Entry 3LZG (X-ray diffraction, 2.60 A resolution); this record covers chains C and D of the 6 polymer chains in the assembly.

== Chain C ==
Name: Hemagglutinin, HA1 SUBUNIT
Organism: Influenza A virus
Notes: fragment: Ectodomain HA1, residues 18-344
Reference sequence: C3W5S1 (C3W5S1_I09A0); the construct lacks a stretch of the UniProt sequence, so the offset changes along the chain: 11-55 = UniProt 18-62; 56-83 = UniProt 64-91; 84-90 = UniProt 93-99; 91-116 = UniProt 101-126; 3 more segments
Sequence (329 residues; row label = number of the first residue in the row; a row labelled like 116A-116C holds insertion residues (116A, then the next letters in order)):
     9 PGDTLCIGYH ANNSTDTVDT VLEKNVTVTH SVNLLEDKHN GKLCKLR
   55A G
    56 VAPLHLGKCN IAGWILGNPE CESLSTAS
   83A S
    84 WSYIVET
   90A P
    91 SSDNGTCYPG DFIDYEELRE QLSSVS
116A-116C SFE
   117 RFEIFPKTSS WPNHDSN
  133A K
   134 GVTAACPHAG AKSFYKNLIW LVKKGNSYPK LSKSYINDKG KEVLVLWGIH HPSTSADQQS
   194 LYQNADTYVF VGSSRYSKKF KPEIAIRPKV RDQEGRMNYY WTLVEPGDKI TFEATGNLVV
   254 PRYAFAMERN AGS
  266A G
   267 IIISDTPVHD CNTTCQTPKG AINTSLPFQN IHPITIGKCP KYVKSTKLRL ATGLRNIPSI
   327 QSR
Unresolved in the structure: 9-10, 326-329
Construct notes: expression tag (9-10)
Cystine bridges: Cys-52/Cys-277, Cys-64/Cys-76, Cys-97/Cys-139, Cys-281/Cys-305
Covalent attachments: N-acetylglucosamine (NAG) linked to Asn-94

== Chain D ==
Name: Hemagglutinin, HA2 SUBUNIT
Organism: Influenza A virus
Notes: fragment: Ectodomain HA2, residues 345-520
Reference sequence: C3W5S1 (C3W5S1_I09A0); residues 1-174 here correspond to UniProt positions 345-518 (UniProt number = residue number + 344)
Sequence (177 residues; each row starts with the number of its first residue):
     1 GLFGAIAGFI EGGWTGMVDG WYGYHHQNEQ GSGYAADLKS TQNAIDEITN KVNSVIEKMN
    61 TQFTAVGKEF NHLEKRIENL NKKVDDGFLD IWTYNAELLV LLENERTLDY HDSNVKNLYE
   121 KVRSQLKNNA KEIGNGCFEF YHKCDNTCME SVKNGTYDYP KYSEEAKLNR EEIDSGR
Unresolved in the structure: 172-177
Construct notes: expression tag (175-177)
Cystine bridges: Cys-144/Cys-148

== Interface between chain C and chain D ==
Cross-chain cystine bridges: Cys-14(C)/Cys-137(D)
Pairs across the interface - 143 pairs, chain C then chain D:
  Asp-11(C) with Gln-27(D); Asn-28(D); Glu-29(D); Phe-138(D); Glu-139(D); Phe-140(D), hydrogen bond (backbone-backbone); Lys-143(D); Cys-144(D), hydrogen bond (side chain-backbone)
  Thr-12(C) with His-25(D); His-26(D); Gln-27(D), hydrogen bond (backbone-backbone); Phe-138(D); Glu-139(D)
  Leu-13(C) with Tyr-24(D), hydrophobic; His-25(D); Cys-137(D); Phe-138(D), hydrogen bond (backbone-backbone); Phe-140(D), hydrophobic; Met-149(D), hydrophobic; Val-152(D), hydrophobic; Lys-153(D)
  Cys-14(C) with Trp-14(D), hydrophobic; Tyr-24(D); His-25(D), hydrogen bond (backbone-backbone); Gly-136(D); Cys-137(D), disulfide
  Ile-15(C) with Ile-10(D); Trp-14(D); Gly-23(D); Val-115(D); Tyr-119(D), hydrophobic; Val-122(D), hydrophobic; Gly-136(D), hydrogen bond (backbone-backbone); Phe-138(D), hydrophobic
  Gly-16(C) with Trp-14(D); Tyr-22(D); Gly-23(D), hydrogen bond (backbone-backbone)
  Tyr-17(C) with Ile-6(D), hydrophobic; Ala-7(D), hydrogen bond (side chain-backbone); Ile-10(D), hydrogen bond (side chain-backbone); Glu-11(D); Gly-12(D), hydrogen bond (side chain-backbone); Gly-13(D); Trp-14(D), hydrogen bond (backbone-backbone); Met-17(D); Trp-21(D); Val-115(D), hydrophobic
  His-18(C) with Trp-14(D); Met-17(D), hydrogen bond (side chain-backbone); Gly-20(D); Trp-21(D), hydrogen bond (backbone-backbone)
  Ala-19(C) with Gly-13(D); Trp-14(D), hydrogen bond (backbone-backbone); Thr-15(D)
  Val-26(C) with Asn-104(D)
  Asp-27(C) with Leu-101(D); Asn-104(D), hydrogen bond (backbone-side chain)
  Thr-28(C) with Leu-101(D); Asn-104(D); Glu-105(D), hydrogen bond; Leu-108(D)
  Val-29(C) with Leu-101(D), hydrogen bond (backbone-backbone); Leu-102(D), hydrophobic; Glu-105(D)
  Leu-30(C) with Glu-105(D)
  Val-36(C) with Leu-108(D), hydrophobic
  Thr-37(C) with Trp-21(D)
  His-38(C) with Trp-21(D), hydrogen bond
  Val-40(C) with Val-52(D), hydrophobic
  Leu-42(C) with Val-55(D), hydrophobic; Ile-56(D), hydrophobic; Val-100(D), hydrophobic
  Leu-54(C) with Phe-63(D), hydrophobic
  Arg-55(C) with Phe-63(D)
  Glu-106(C) with Asn-71(D)
  Arg-109(C) with Glu-69(D), salt bridge
  Gly-265(C) with Phe-63(D); Ala-65(D)
  Ser-266(C) with Ala-65(D)
  Gly-266A(C) with Ala-65(D)
  Ile-267(C) with Glu-69(D)
  Ile-269(C) with Glu-69(D)
  Ser-291(C) with Ile-56(D)
  Leu-292(C) with Ile-56(D), hydrophobic
  Pro-293(C) with Ile-56(D); Met-59(D)
  Phe-294(C) with Met-59(D), hydrophobic; Trp-92(D), hydrophobic; Ala-96(D), hydrophobic
  Pro-299(C) with Val-66(D)
  Ile-300(C) with Val-66(D), hydrophobic; Gly-67(D)
  Thr-301(C) with Thr-64(D); Ala-65(D); Val-66(D)
  Ile-302(C) with Phe-63(D), hydrophobic; Thr-64(D); Ala-65(D)
  Gly-303(C) with Gln-62(D); Phe-63(D); Thr-64(D), hydrogen bond (backbone-backbone)
  Lys-304(C) with Asn-60(D), hydrogen bond (side chain-backbone); Thr-61(D), hydrogen bond (side chain-backbone); Gln-62(D); Phe-63(D)
  Cys-305(C) with Thr-61(D), hydrogen bond (backbone-side chain)
  Lys-307(C) with Trp-92(D)
  Tyr-308(C) with Leu-89(D), hydrophobic
  Val-309(C) with Leu-89(D); Trp-92(D); Thr-93(D)
  Lys-310(C) with Leu-89(D); Thr-93(D), hydrogen bond (backbone-side chain)
  Ser-311(C) with Thr-93(D); Glu-97(D), hydrogen bond
  Lys-313(C) with Glu-97(D)
  Leu-314(C) with Ala-96(D), hydrophobic; Glu-97(D); Val-100(D), hydrophobic
  Arg-315(C) with Asn-104(D), hydrogen bond (backbone-side chain)
  Leu-316(C) with Val-55(D), hydrophobic; Asn-104(D)
  Ala-317(C) with Asn-104(D), hydrogen bond (backbone-side chain); Thr-107(D)
  Thr-318(C) with Trp-21(D); Ile-48(D); Val-52(D); Thr-107(D); His-111(D), hydrogen bond (backbone-side chain)
  Gly-319(C) with Trp-21(D); Leu-108(D); His-111(D), hydrogen bond (backbone-side chain)
  Leu-320(C) with Trp-21(D); Tyr-22(D), hydrophobic; Leu-108(D); His-111(D)
  Arg-321(C) with Leu-108(D)
  Ile-323(C) with Ala-7(D), hydrophobic; Glu-11(D); Gly-12(D); Gly-13(D), hydrogen bond (backbone-backbone)
  Pro-324(C) with Gly-13(D); Thr-15(D)
Interface residues without a listed pair, chain C (57 interface residues in all): Asn-20, Val-34
Interface residues without a listed pair, chain D (67 interface residues in all): Val-18, Phe-70, Asp-85, Glu-103, Leu-118, Asn-135, His-142

== Overview ==
57 residues of chain C face 67 of chain D across their interface, with 1 disulfide bond, 29 hydrogen bonds and
1 salt bridge. Polar contacts include Arg-109(C)/Glu-69(D), Asp-11(C)/Cys-144(D) and Tyr-17(C)/Ala-7(D).
Covalently linked N-acetylglucosamine: at Asn-94(C).
Here chain C is Hemagglutinin, HA1 SUBUNIT and chain D is Hemagglutinin, HA2 SUBUNIT, both from Influenza A
virus. Entry 3LZG (Crystal structure of a 2009 H1N1 influenza virus hemagglutinin) was determined by X-ray
diffraction, deposited together with 3LZF.
